PDB entry 4WST | X-ray diffraction, 2.40 A resolution | chains A and B of the 6 polymer chains in the assembly

== Chain A ==
Name: Hemagglutinin HA1 chain
Organism: Influenza A virus
Chain sequence (334 residues; row label = number of the first residue in the row; numbers below 1 keep their minus sign (Ala-4 is residue -4)):
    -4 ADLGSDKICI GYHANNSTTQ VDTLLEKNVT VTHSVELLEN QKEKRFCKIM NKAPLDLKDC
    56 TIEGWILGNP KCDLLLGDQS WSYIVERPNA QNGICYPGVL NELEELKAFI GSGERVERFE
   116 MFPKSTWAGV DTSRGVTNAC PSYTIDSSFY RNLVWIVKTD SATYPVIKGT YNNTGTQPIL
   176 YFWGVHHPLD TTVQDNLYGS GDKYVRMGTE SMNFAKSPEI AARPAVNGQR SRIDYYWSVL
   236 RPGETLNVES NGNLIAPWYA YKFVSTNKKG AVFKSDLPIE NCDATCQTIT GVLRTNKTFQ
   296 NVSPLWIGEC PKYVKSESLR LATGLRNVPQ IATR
Not modelled in the structure: -4 to -1, 325-329
Cystine bridges: Cys42-Cys277, Cys55-Cys67, Cys90-Cys135, Cys281-Cys305
Covalent attachments: N-acetylglucosamine (NAG) linked to Asn11, Asn23, Asn167

== Chain B ==
Name: Hemagglutinin HA2 chain
Organism: Influenza A virus
Chain sequence (181 residues; row label = number of the first residue in the row):
     1 GIFGAIAGFI EGGWTGMIDG WYGYHHENSQ GSGYAADRES TQKAIDGITN KVNSIINKMN
    61 TQFEAVDHEF SNLERRIGNL NKRMEDGFLD VWTYNAELLV LLENERTLDL HDANVKNLYE
   121 KVKSQLRDNA NDLGNGCFEF WHKCDNECME SVKNGTYDYP KYQKESKLNR QGIESGRLVP
   181 R
Not modelled in the structure: 169-181
Cystine bridges: Cys144-Cys148

== How chain A and chain B interact ==
Residue-residue contacts (121):
  Asp1(A) - Glu27(B)
  Asp1(A) - Asn28(B)
  Asp1(A) - Ser29(B)
  Asp1(A) - Phe138(B)
  Asp1(A) - Glu139(B)
  Asp1(A) - Phe140(B)  hydrogen bond (backbone-backbone)
  Asp1(A) - Lys143(B)  salt bridge
  Asp1(A) - Cys144(B)  hydrogen bond (side chain-backbone)
  Lys2(A) - His25(B)  hydrogen bond
  Lys2(A) - His26(B)
  Lys2(A) - Glu27(B)  salt bridge
  Lys2(A) - Phe138(B)
  Lys2(A) - Phe140(B)
  Lys2(A) - Met149(B)
  Ile3(A) - His25(B)
  Ile3(A) - Gly136(B)
  Ile3(A) - Cys137(B)
  Ile3(A) - Phe138(B)  hydrogen bond (backbone-backbone)
  Ile3(A) - Phe140(B)  hydrophobic
  Ile3(A) - Val152(B)  hydrophobic
  Cys4(A) - Trp14(B)
  Cys4(A) - Gly23(B)
  Cys4(A) - Tyr24(B)
  Cys4(A) - His25(B)  hydrogen bond (backbone-backbone)
  Cys4(A) - Gly136(B)
  Cys4(A) - Cys137(B)  disulfide
  Ile5(A) - Ile10(B)
  Ile5(A) - Trp14(B)
  Ile5(A) - Gly23(B)
  Ile5(A) - Tyr24(B)  hydrophobic
  Ile5(A) - Val115(B)
  Ile5(A) - Leu118(B)  hydrophobic
  Ile5(A) - Tyr119(B)  hydrophobic
  Ile5(A) - Val122(B)  hydrophobic
  Ile5(A) - Gly136(B)  hydrogen bond (backbone-backbone)
  Gly6(A) - Trp14(B)
  Gly6(A) - Tyr22(B)
  Gly6(A) - Gly23(B)  hydrogen bond (backbone-backbone)
  Tyr7(A) - Ile6(B)  hydrophobic
  Tyr7(A) - Ala7(B)  hydrogen bond (side chain-backbone)
  Tyr7(A) - Ile10(B)  hydrogen bond (side chain-backbone)
  Tyr7(A) - Gly12(B)  hydrogen bond (side chain-backbone)
  Tyr7(A) - Gly13(B)
  Tyr7(A) - Trp14(B)  hydrogen bond (backbone-backbone)
  Tyr7(A) - Trp21(B)
  Tyr7(A) - Val115(B)  hydrophobic
  His8(A) - Trp14(B)
  His8(A) - Met17(B)  hydrogen bond (side chain-backbone)
  His8(A) - Gly20(B)
  His8(A) - Trp21(B)  hydrogen bond (backbone-backbone)
  Ala9(A) - Gly13(B)
  Ala9(A) - Trp14(B)  hydrogen bond (backbone-backbone)
  Ala9(A) - Thr15(B)
  Asn10(A) - Thr15(B)
  Val16(A) - Asn104(B)
  Asp17(A) - Leu101(B)
  Asp17(A) - Asn104(B)  hydrogen bond (backbone-side chain)
  Thr18(A) - Leu101(B)
  Thr18(A) - Asn104(B)
  Thr18(A) - Glu105(B)
  Leu19(A) - Leu101(B)  hydrogen bond (backbone-backbone)
  Leu19(A) - Glu105(B)
  Leu20(A) - Glu105(B)
  Lys22(A) - Leu101(B)
  His28(A) - Trp21(B)  hydrogen bond
  Glu99(A) - Glu69(B)
  Glu99(A) - Phe70(B)
  Glu99(A) - Ser71(B)
  Lys102(A) - Glu69(B)  salt bridge
  Ala103(A) - His68(B)
  Lys264(A) - Glu64(B)
  Lys264(A) - Ala65(B)  hydrogen bond (side chain-backbone)
  Lys269(A) - Asp67(B)  salt bridge
  Lys269(A) - Glu69(B)  salt bridge
  Thr293(A) - Ile56(B)
  Phe294(A) - Met59(B)  hydrophobic
  Phe294(A) - Ala96(B)  hydrophobic
  Pro299(A) - Ala65(B)
  Leu300(A) - Ala65(B)
  Leu300(A) - Val66(B)
  Leu300(A) - Asp67(B)
  Trp301(A) - Gln62(B)
  Trp301(A) - Phe63(B)
  Trp301(A) - Glu64(B)  hydrogen bond
  Cys305(A) - Gln62(B)  hydrogen bond (backbone-side chain)
  Pro306(A) - Gln62(B)
  Lys307(A) - Met59(B)  hydrogen bond (side chain-backbone)
  Lys307(A) - Thr61(B)  hydrogen bond (side chain-backbone)
  Lys307(A) - Gln62(B)
  Lys307(A) - Trp92(B)
  Tyr308(A) - Leu89(B)  hydrophobic
  Val309(A) - Leu89(B)  hydrophobic
  Val309(A) - Thr93(B)
  Lys310(A) - Leu89(B)
  Lys310(A) - Asp90(B)  salt bridge
  Lys310(A) - Thr93(B)  hydrogen bond (backbone-side chain)
  Ser311(A) - Glu97(B)  hydrogen bond
  Leu314(A) - Ala96(B)  hydrophobic
  Leu314(A) - Glu97(B)
  Arg315(A) - Val100(B)
  Arg315(A) - Asn104(B)  hydrogen bond (backbone-side chain)
  Leu316(A) - Val52(B)  hydrophobic
  Leu316(A) - Ile55(B)  hydrophobic
  Leu316(A) - Asn104(B)
  Ala317(A) - Asn104(B)  hydrogen bond (backbone-side chain)
  Ala317(A) - Thr107(B)
  Thr318(A) - Trp21(B)
  Thr318(A) - Ile48(B)
  Thr318(A) - Thr107(B)
  Thr318(A) - His111(B)  hydrogen bond (backbone-side chain)
  Gly319(A) - Trp21(B)
  Gly319(A) - Leu108(B)
  Gly319(A) - His111(B)  hydrogen bond (backbone-side chain)
  Leu320(A) - Ile6(B)  hydrophobic
  Leu320(A) - Trp21(B)
  Leu320(A) - Tyr22(B)  hydrophobic
  Leu320(A) - His111(B)
  Arg321(A) - Leu108(B)
  Val323(A) - Gly12(B)
  Val323(A) - Gly13(B)  hydrogen bond (backbone-backbone)
  Pro324(A) - Thr15(B)
Interface residues without a listed pair, chain A (50 interface residues in all): Ser0, Val24, Val26, Thr27, Val30, Leu32
Interface residues without a listed pair, chain B (69 interface residues in all): Ala5, Glu11, Ile18, Glu74, Leu102, Glu103, Leu126, His142, Lys153
Disulfides between the chains: Cys4(A)-Cys137(B)

== Summary ==
The interface between chain A and chain B involves 50 residues on one side and 69 on the other; the contacts
include 1 disulfide bond, 29 hydrogen bonds and 6 salt bridges. Among the polar pairs are Asp1(A)-Lys143(B),
Lys2(A)-Glu27(B) and Lys102(A)-Glu69(B).
Here chain A is Hemagglutinin HA1 chain and chain B is Hemagglutinin HA2 chain, both from Influenza A virus.
Entry 4WST (The crystal structure of hemagglutinin from A/Taiwan/1/2013 influenza virus) was determined by
X-ray diffraction (same publication as 4WSU, 4WSV, 4WSW and 4WSX).
